3I7C - chain A; structure by X-ray diffraction, 1.98 A resolution.

# Chain A
Name: Calmodulin-domain protein kinase 1
Organism: Toxoplasma gondii
Notes: EC 2.7.11.17
UniProtKB: Q9BJF5 (Q9BJF5_TOXGO); residues 30-507 here = UniProt positions 30-507
Sequence (484 residues; each row starts with the number of its first residue; note: 29 numbers in that range are skipped by the numbering (no residue carries them; nothing is unmodelled there); numbers below 1 keep their minus sign (Gly-5 is residue -5)):
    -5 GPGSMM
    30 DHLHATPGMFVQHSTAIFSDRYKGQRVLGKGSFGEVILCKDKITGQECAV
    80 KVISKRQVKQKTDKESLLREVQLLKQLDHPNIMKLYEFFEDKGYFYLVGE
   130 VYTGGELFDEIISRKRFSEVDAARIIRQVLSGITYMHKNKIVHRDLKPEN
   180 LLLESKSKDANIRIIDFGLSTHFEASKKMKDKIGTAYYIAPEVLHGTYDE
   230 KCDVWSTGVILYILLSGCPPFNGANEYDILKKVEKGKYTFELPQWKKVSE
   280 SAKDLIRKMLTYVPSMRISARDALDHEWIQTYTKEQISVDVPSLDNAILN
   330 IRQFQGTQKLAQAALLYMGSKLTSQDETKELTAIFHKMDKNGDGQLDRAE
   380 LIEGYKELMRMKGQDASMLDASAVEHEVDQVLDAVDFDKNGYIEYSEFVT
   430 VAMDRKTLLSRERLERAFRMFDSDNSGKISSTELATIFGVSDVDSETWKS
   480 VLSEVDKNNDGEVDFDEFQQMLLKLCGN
Not modelled in the structure: -5 to 0, 30-42, 316-318
Differences from the reference sequence: expression tag (-5 to 0)
Modified / non-standard residues: Mse-1, Mse0, Mse38 (selenomethionine); Mse112, Mse165, Mse208, Mse288, Mse295, Mse347, Mse367, Mse388, Mse390, Mse397, Mse432, Mse449, Mse500 (selenomethionine; parent Met)
Residues lining bound ligands: BK2 (1-tert-butyl-3-naphthalen-2-yl-1H-pyrazolo[3,4-d]pyrimidin-4-amine): Leu57, Gly58, Lys59, Gly60, Val65, Ala78, Lys80, Mse112, Leu114, Leu126, Val127, Gly128, Glu129, Val130, Tyr131, Leu181, Ile194, Asp195, Leu198

# Summary
Bound to chain A: compound BK2.
Chain A is Calmodulin-domain protein kinase 1 (Toxoplasma gondii); the structure, Calcium-Dependent Protein
Kinase 1 from Toxoplasma gondii (TgCDPK1) in complex with bumped kinase inhibitor NA-PP2, was determined by
X-ray diffraction (same publication as 3I79).
